Entry 8U9C (electron microscopy, 3.70 A resolution); this record covers chains A and F of the 7 polymer chains in the assembly.

== Chain A (and F) ==
Molecule: Cell division control protein 48
From: Saccharomyces cerevisiae
Notes: EC 3.6.4.6; chain F of this document is another copy of the same molecule, construct and numbering; everything in this record applies to it too
UniProt: P25694 (CDC48_YEAST); numbering as in UniProt (aligned over 1-835)
Chain sequence (835 residues; numbered 1 to 835; the number before each row is that of its first residue):
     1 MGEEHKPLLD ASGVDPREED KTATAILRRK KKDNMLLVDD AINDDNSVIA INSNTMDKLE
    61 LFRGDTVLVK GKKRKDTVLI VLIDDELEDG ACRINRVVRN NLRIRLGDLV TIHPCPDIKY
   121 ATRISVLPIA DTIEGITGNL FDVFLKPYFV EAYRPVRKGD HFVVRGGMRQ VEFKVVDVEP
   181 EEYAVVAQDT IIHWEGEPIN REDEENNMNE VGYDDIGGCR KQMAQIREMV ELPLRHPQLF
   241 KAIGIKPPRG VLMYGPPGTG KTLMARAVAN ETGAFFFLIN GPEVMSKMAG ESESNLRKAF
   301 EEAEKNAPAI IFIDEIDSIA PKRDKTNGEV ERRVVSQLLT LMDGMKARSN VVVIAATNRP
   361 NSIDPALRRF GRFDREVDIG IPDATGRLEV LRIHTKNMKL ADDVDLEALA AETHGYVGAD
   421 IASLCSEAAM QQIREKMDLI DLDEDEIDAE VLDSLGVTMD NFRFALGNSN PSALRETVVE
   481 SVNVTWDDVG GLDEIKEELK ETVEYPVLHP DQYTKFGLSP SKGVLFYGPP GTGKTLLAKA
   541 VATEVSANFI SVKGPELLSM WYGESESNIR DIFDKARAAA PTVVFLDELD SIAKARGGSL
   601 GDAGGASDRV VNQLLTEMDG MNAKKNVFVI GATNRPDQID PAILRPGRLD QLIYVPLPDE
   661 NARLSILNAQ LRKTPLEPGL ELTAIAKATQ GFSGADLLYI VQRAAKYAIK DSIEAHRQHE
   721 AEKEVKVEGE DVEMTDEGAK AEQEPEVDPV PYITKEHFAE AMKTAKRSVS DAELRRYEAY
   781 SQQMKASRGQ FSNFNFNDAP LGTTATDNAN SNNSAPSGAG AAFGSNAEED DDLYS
Not modelled in the structure: 1-205, 724-745, 785-835 (chain F: 1-220, 255-259, 381-382, 471-492, 517-521, 530-531, 656-658, 726-743, 768-835)
Curated features (UniProtKB/Swiss-Prot):
  - binding site (ATP): Pro257 to Leu263, Asn358, His394, Gly531 to Leu536
  - modified residue: Ser472 (Phosphoserine), Ser519 (Phosphoserine), Thr735 (Phosphothreonine), Ser770 (Phosphoserine)
  - cross-link (Glycyl lysine isopeptide (Lys-Gly)): Lys305 (interchain with G-Cter in ubiquitin), Lys322 (interchain with G-Cter in ubiquitin), Lys346 (interchain with G-Cter in ubiquitin), Lys522 (interchain with G-Cter in ubiquitin), Lys539 (interchain with G-Cter in ubiquitin), Lys594 (interchain with G-Cter in ubiquitin), Lys673 (interchain with G-Cter in ubiquitin)
Bound ions: Mg2+ site 1: Thr262 (together with 08T); Mg2+ site 2: Thr535 (together with 08T)
Small-molecule neighbours:
  - 08T ([[[(2R,3S,4R,5R)-5-(6-aminopurin-9-yl)-3,4-bis(oxidanyl)oxolan-2-yl]methoxy-oxidanyl-phosphoryl]oxy-oxidanyl-phosphoryl]oxy-tris(fluoranyl)beryllium), molecule 1: Asp215, Ile216, Gly217, Pro256, Pro257, Gly258, Thr259, Gly260, Lys261, Thr262, Leu263, Glu315, Asn358, Val390, His394, Gly418, Ala419
  - 08T, molecule 2: Asp488, Gly490, Pro529, Pro530, Gly531, Thr532, Gly533, Lys534, Thr535, Leu536, Glu588, Asn634, Ile666, Gln670, Gly694, Ala695, Leu698
Reported in the primary citation:
  - catalytic residues: Glu315, Arg369, Arg372, Glu588, Arg645, Arg648 (citing earlier work)

== How chain A and chain F interact ==
Contacting residue pairs (22):
  Arg235(A) - Asp445(F)  hydrogen bond (side chain-backbone)
  Arg235(A) - Glu446(F)
  Ala242(A) - Leu452(F)
  Ile243(A) - Met398(F)
  Ile245(A) - Ala429(F)  hydrophobic
  Asn327(A) - Asn327(F)
  Asn327(A) - Gly328(F)
  Ser336(A) - Pro282(F)
  Phe370(A) - Ala419(F)  hydrophobic
  Tyr505(A) - Lys710(F)
  Tyr505(A) - Ile713(F)  hydrophobic
  Leu518(A) - Ala705(F)  hydrophobic
  Arg596(A) - Leu558(F)
  Arg596(A) - Ser559(F)  hydrogen bond (side chain-backbone)
  Arg596(A) - Met560(F)
  Leu600(A) - Ala603(F)  hydrophobic
  Asp602(A) - Met560(F)
  Asp602(A) - Trp561(F)  hydrogen bond (side chain-backbone)
  Gly605(A) - Met560(F)
  Asp608(A) - Leu558(F)
  Asp608(A) - Ser559(F)
  Asp608(A) - Met560(F)  hydrogen bond (side chain-backbone)
Also at the interface, not in a pair above, chain A (19 interface residues in all): Glu228, Gly244, Arg333, Leu339, Gly517
Also at the interface, not in a pair above, chain F (30 interface residues in all): Met285, Lys287, Asn397, Lys399, Ala422, Cys425, Ser426, Met430, Glu444, Leu455, Asp602, Lys673, Gln702

== In short ==
19 residues of chain A and 30 residues of chain F are in contact, with 4 hydrogen bonds. Among the polar pairs
are Arg235(A)-Asp445(F), Arg596(A)-Ser559(F) and Asp602(A)-Trp561(F). Chain A binds compound 08T. UniProt
lists 15 ATP-binding residues on chain A. From the paper: catalytic residues Glu315(A), Arg369(A) and
Arg372(A) among others.
Chain A and chain F are both Cell division control protein 48 (Saccharomyces cerevisiae); the structure,
Cdc48-Shp1 unfolding native substrate, Class 5, was determined by electron microscopy, deposited together with
8U7T, 8U8I, 8U9P, 8U9Q, 8U9Z, 8UA0 and 3 further entries.
